Entry 4X6C (X-ray diffraction, 2.80 A resolution); this record covers chains G and H of the 4 polymer chains in the assembly.

[Chain G]
Molecule: TCR alpha
Source organism: Homo sapiens
Sequence (207 residues; numbered 0 to 206; the number before each row is that of its first residue; numbering starts at 0):
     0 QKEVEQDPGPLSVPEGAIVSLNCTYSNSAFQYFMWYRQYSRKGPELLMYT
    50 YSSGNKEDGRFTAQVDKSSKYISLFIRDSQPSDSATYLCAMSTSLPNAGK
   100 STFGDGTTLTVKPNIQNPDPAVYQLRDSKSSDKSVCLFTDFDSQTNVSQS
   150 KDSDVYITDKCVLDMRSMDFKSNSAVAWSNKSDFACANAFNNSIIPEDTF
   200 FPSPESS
Unresolved in the structure: 0, 202-206
Disulfides: C22-C88
Small-molecule neighbours: N-acetylglucosamine (NAG; 2-acetamido-2-deoxy-beta-D-glucopyranose): Y50, S51, S52

[Chain H]
Molecule: TCR beta
Source organism: Homo sapiens
Sequence (245 residues; each row starts with the number of its first residue):
     1 NAGVTQTPKFRVLKTGQSMTLLCAQDMNHEYMYWYRQDPGMGLRLIHYSV
    51 GEGTTAKGEVPDGYNVSRLKKQNFLLGLESAAPSQTSVYFCASRYFLPTQ
   101 GMGAFFGQGTRLTVVEDLNKVFPPEVAVFEPSEAEISHTQKATLVCLATG
   151 FYPDHVELSWWVNGKEVHSGVCTDPQPLKEQPALNDSRYALSSRLRVSAT
   201 FWQNPRNHFRCQVQFYGLSENDEWTQDRAKPVTQIVSAEAWGRAD
Unresolved in the structure: 1, 245
Disulfides: C23-C91, C146-C211

[How chain G and chain H interact]
Inter-chain disulfides: C160(G)-C172(H)
Pairs across the interface - 90 pairs, chain G then chain H:
  Y31(G) with M102(H), hydrophobic
  M33(G) with M102(H), hydrophobic; G103(H)
  Y35(G) with G103(H); A104(H), hydrogen bond (side chain-backbone); F106(H), hydrophobic
  Q37(G) with Q37(H), hydrogen bond; F90(H)
  R40(G) with R111(H); D154(H), salt bridge; Q176(H)
  K41(G) with F90(H); Q108(H)
  G42(G) with F90(H); G107(H); Q108(H), hydrogen bond (backbone-side chain)
  P43(G) with F106(H)
  L45(G) with M102(H); G103(H)
  Y48(G) with G101(H); M102(H)
  A97(G) with Y31(H), hydrogen bond (backbone-side chain); Y48(H)
  G98(G) with Y31(H), hydrogen bond (backbone-side chain); Y33(H), hydrogen bond (backbone-side chain); R94(H)
  K99(G) with Y48(H); K57(H)
  F102(G) with Y35(H); F106(H), hydrophobic
  G103(G) with G42(H)
  D104(G) with M41(H); G42(H), hydrogen bond (side chain-backbone)
  D118(G) with H138(H), salt bridge
  Y122(G) with S132(H); A134(H); E135(H); H138(H); T139(H)
  Q123(G) with S132(H), hydrogen bond (backbone-side chain)
  L124(G) with F129(H); E130(H); S132(H); T143(H); V145(H), hydrophobic
  R125(G) with F129(H); E130(H), hydrogen bond (backbone-backbone)
  D126(G) with A127(H); V128(H); F129(H)
  S127(G) with V128(H), hydrogen bond (backbone-backbone); E130(H); E239(H), hydrogen bond (side chain-backbone); A240(H)
  V134(G) with F129(H), hydrophobic; L147(H), hydrophobic
  T138(G) with R196(H)
  D139(G) with T139(H); R196(H), salt bridge
  Y155(G) with L178(H), hydrophobic; E180(H), hydrogen bond (side chain-backbone)
  I156(G) with L178(H)
  T157(G) with D174(H); S192(H); R194(H), hydrogen bond
  D158(G) with R194(H)
  C160(G) with C172(H), disulfide; T173(H); R194(H)
  V161(G) with C172(H)
  L162(G) with C172(H), hydrophobic; R196(H)
  D163(G) with S169(H); G170(H), hydrogen bond (backbone-backbone)
  M164(G) with S169(H); R196(H); V197(H), hydrophobic; S198(H)
  R165(G) with H168(H); S169(H), hydrogen bond (backbone-side chain)
  F169(G) with K141(H); R196(H)
  S171(G) with R196(H), hydrogen bond
  S173(G) with R194(H), hydrogen bond
  A174(G) with R194(H)
  V175(G) with R194(H)
  W177(G) with L147(H), hydrophobic; A190(H), hydrophobic
  F199(G) with H138(H)
  P201(G) with A134(H), hydrophobic
Also at the interface, not in a pair above, chain G (51 interface residues in all): L87, N96, S100, K132, S133, L136, S166
Also at the interface, not in a pair above, chain H (55 interface residues in all): L43, L45, P131, V171, P175, K179

[Overview]
51 residues of chain G and 55 residues of chain H are in contact, with 1 disulfide bond, 17 hydrogen bonds and
3 salt bridges. Polar contacts include R40(G)-D154(H), D118(G)-H138(H) and D139(G)-R196(H). Bound to chain G:
N-acetylglucosamine.
Here chain G is TCR alpha and chain H is TCR beta, both from Homo sapiens. Entry 4X6C (CD1a ternary complex
with lysophosphatidylcholine and BK6 TCR) was determined by X-ray diffraction (same publication as 4X6F, 4X6B,
4X6D and 4X6E).
